Entry 7WDP (X-ray diffraction, 2.39 A resolution); this record covers chain A.

Chain A:
Protein: Beta-glucosidase
Notes: EC 3.2.1.21
Reference sequence: A0A1E1FFN6 (A0A1E1FFN6_9ZZZZ); numbering as in UniProt (aligned over 2-455)
Chain sequence (458 residues; row label = number of the first residue in the row; numbering starts at 0):
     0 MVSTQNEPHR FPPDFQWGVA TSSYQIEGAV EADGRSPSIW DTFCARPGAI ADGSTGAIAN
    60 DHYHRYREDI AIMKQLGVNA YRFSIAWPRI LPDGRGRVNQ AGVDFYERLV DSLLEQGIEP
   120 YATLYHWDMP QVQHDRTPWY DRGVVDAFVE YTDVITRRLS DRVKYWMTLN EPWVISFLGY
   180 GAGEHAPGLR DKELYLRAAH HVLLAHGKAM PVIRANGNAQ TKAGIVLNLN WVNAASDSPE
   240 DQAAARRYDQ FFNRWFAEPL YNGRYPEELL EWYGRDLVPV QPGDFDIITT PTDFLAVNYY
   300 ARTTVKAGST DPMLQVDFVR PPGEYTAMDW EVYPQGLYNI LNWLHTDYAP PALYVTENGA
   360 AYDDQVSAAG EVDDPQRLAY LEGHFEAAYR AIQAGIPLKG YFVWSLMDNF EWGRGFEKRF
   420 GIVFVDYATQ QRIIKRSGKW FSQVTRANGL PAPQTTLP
Unresolved in the structure: 0-5, 451-457
Differences from the reference sequence: initiating methionine (0); expression tag (1, 456-457)
Small-molecule neighbours: alpha-D-glucopyranose (GLC): Gln-24, His-125, Trp-126, Asn-169, Glu-170, Asn-297, Tyr-299, Trp-329, Glu-356, Trp-403, Glu-410, Trp-411, Phe-419

In short:
Chain A binds alpha-D-glucopyranose.
Chain A is Beta-glucosidase; the structure, Crystal structures of MeBglD2 in complex with various saccharides,
was determined by X-ray diffraction together with 7WDN, 7WDO, 7WDR, 7WDS and 7WDV from the same study.
